Entry 5EOG (X-ray diffraction, 3.05 A resolution); this record covers chain A.

Chain A:
Name: Protein mab-21-like 1
Source organism: Homo sapiens
UniProt: Q13394 (MB211_HUMAN); residue numbers follow UniProt; this construct covers 2-359
Sequence (362 residues; each row starts with the number of its first residue; numbers below 1 keep their minus sign (Gly-2 is residue -2)):
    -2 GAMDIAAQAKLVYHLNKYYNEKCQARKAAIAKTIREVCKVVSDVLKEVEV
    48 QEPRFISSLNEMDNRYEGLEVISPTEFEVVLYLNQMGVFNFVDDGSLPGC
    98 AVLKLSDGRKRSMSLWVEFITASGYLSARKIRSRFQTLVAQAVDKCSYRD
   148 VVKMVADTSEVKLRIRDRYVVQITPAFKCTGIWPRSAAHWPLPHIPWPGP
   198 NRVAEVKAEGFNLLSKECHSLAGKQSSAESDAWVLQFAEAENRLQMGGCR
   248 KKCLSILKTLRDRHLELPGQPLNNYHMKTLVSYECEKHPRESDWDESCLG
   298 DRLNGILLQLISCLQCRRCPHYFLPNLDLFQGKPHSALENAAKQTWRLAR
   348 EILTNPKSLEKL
Not modelled in the structure: -2 to -1, 55-63, 88, 100-101, 142-144, 175-179, 216-227
Construct notes: expression tag (-2 to 1)
UniProt features mapped onto this chain:
  - binding site (a ribonucleoside 5'-triphosphate): Arg23, Lys24, Tyr63 to Leu66, Lys248, Ser252 to Lys255
  - binding site (Mg(2+)): Glu73, Glu75
  - natural variant: Gln233 (Q233P: In COFG; uncertain significance), Tyr280 to Leu359 (deletion: In COFG)
  - mutagenesis: Arg51 (R51C: Decreased protein stability), Arg247 (R247Q: Decreased protein stability)
Reported in the primary citation:
  - binding site for citric acid: Lys14, Lys340, Arg344, Lys354
  - contacts within the chain: Glu49-Arg51 (salt bridge), Arg247-Glu288 (salt bridge)
  - mutagenesis - R51C, R247Q: decreased stability
  - catalytic residues: Glu73, Glu75 (by similarity / conservation)

Overview:
From UniProt: 11 ribonucleoside 5'-triphosphate-binding residues, Mg2+-binding residues Glu73 and Glu75 and 2
mutagenesis sites. From the paper: catalytic residues Glu73 and Glu75; R51C and R247Q reduce stability.
Chain A is Protein mab-21-like 1 (Homo sapiens); the structure, Structure of full-length human MAB21L1, was
determined by X-ray diffraction (same publication as 5EOM).
